PDB entry 8WTJ | electron microscopy, 4.64 A resolution (low resolution: residue-level contacts below are approximate; hydrogen-bond / salt-bridge calls are withheld) | chains A and C of the 4 polymer chains in the assembly

# Chain A (and C)
Name: Spike glycoprotein
Organism: Severe acute respiratory syndrome coronavirus 2
Notes: chain C of this document is another copy of the same molecule, construct and numbering; everything in this record applies to it too
UniProtKB: P0DTC2 (SPIKE_SARS2); aligned to UniProt positions 1-1204 over residues 1-1204 (the alignment contains insertions or deletions, so no single offset holds)
Amino-acid sequence (1317 residues; each row starts with the number of its first residue):
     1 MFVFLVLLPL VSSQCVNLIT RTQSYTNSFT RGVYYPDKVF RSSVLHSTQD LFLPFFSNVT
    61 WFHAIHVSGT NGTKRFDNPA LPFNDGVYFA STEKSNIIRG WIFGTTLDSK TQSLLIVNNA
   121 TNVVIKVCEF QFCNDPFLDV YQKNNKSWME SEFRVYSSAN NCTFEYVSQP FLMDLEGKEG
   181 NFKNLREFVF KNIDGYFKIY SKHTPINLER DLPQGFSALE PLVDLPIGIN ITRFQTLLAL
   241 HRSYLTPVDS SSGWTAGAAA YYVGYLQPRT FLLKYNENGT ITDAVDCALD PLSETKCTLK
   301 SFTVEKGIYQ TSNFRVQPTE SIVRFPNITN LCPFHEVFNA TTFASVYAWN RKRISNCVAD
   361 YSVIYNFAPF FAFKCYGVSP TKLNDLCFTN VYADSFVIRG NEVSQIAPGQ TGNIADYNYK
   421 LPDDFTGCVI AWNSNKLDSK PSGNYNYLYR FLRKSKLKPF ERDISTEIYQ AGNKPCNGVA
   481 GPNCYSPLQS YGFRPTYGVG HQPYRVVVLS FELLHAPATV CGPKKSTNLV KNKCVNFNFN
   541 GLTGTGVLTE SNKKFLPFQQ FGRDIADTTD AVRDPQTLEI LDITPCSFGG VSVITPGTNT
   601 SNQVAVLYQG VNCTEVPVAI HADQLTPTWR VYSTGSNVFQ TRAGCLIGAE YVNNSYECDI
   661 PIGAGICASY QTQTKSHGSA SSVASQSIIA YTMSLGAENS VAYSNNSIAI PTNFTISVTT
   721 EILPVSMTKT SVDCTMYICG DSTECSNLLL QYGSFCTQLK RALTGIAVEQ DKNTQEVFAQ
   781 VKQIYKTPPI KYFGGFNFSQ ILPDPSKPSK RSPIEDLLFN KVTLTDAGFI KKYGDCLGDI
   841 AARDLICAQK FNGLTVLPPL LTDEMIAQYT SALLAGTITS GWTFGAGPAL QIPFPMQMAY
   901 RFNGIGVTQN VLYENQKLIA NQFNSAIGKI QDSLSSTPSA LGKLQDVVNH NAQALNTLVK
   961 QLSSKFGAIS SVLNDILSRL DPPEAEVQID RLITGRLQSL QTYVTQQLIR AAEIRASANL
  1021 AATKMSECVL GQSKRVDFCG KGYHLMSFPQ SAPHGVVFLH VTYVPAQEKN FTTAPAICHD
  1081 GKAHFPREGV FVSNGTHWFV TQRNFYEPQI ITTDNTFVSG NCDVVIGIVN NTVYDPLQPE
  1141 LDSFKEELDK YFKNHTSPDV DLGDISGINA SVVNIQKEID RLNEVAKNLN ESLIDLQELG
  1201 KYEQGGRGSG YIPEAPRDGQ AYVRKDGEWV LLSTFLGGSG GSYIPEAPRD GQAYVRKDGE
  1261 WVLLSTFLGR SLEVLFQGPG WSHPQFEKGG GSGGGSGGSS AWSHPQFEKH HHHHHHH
Unresolved in the structure: 1-13, 67-73, 615-628, 672-685, 823-844, 1137-1317 (chain C: 1-13, 67-73, 615-628, 672-685, 824-844, 1137-1317)
Disulfides: C15-C133, C128-C162, C287-C297, C332-C357, C387-C521, C476-C484, C534-C586, C613-C645, C658-C667, C734-C756, C739-C745, C1028-C1039, C1078-C1122
Differences from the reference sequence: variant I19 (Thr in P0DTC2), S24 (Ala27 in P0DTC2), A80 (Val83 in P0DTC2), D139 (Gly142 in P0DTC2), Q142 (His146 in P0DTC2), E179 (Gln183 in P0DTC2), E209 (Val213 in P0DTC2), V248 (Gly252 in P0DTC2), H335 (Gly339 in P0DTC2), T342 (Arg346 in P0DTC2), I364 (Leu368 in P0DTC2), F367 (Ser371 in P0DTC2), P369 (Ser373 in P0DTC2), F371 (Ser375 in P0DTC2), A372 (Thr376 in P0DTC2), N401 (Asp405 in P0DTC2), S404 (Arg408 in P0DTC2), N413 (Lys417 in P0DTC2), K436 (Asn440 in P0DTC2), P441 (Val445 in P0DTC2), S442 (Gly446 in P0DTC2), L452 (Phe456 in P0DTC2), K456 (Asn460 in P0DTC2), N473 (Ser477 in P0DTC2), K474 (Thr478 in P0DTC2), A480 (Glu484 in P0DTC2), P482 (Phe486 in P0DTC2), S486 (Phe490 in P0DTC2), R494 (Gln498 in P0DTC2), Y497 (Asn501 in P0DTC2), H501 (Tyr505 in P0DTC2), G610 (Asp614 in P0DTC2), Y651 (His655 in P0DTC2), K675 (Asn679 in P0DTC2), H677 (Pro681 in P0DTC2), K760 (Asn764 in P0DTC2), Y792 (Asp796 in P0DTC2), H950 (Gln954 in P0DTC2), K965 (Asn969 in P0DTC2); conflict F451 (Leu455 in P0DTC2), G678 (Arg682 in P0DTC2), S679 (Arg683 in P0DTC2), S681 (Arg685 in P0DTC2), P813 (Phe817 in P0DTC2), T825 (Ala829 in P0DTC2), K832 (Gln836 in P0DTC2), P888 (Ala892 in P0DTC2), P895 (Ala899 in P0DTC2), P938 (Ala942 in P0DTC2); engineered mutation P982 (Lys986 in P0DTC2), P983 (Val987 in P0DTC2)
UniProt features mapped onto this chain:
  - glycosylation (N-linked (GlcNAc...) asparagine): N17 (complex), N122 (hybrid)

# How chain A and chain C interact
Contacting residue pairs (119):
  D37(A) - Q559(C)
  K38(A) - A516(C)
  K38(A) - F558(C)
  K38(A) - Q559(C)
  K38(A) - Q560(C)
  K38(A) - F561(C)
  V39(A) - Q559(C)
  V39(A) - F561(C)
  F40(A) - K554(C)
  F40(A) - F555(C)
  F40(A) - F561(C)
  F40(A) - G562(C)
  F40(A) - R563(C)
  R41(A) - R563(C)
  V44(A) - I565(C)
  Y196(A) - N390(C)
  Y196(A) - Y392(C)
  Y196(A) - E512(C)
  E220(A) - F558(C)
  N278(A) - K554(C)
  M736(A) - R315(C)
  M736(A) - F588(C)
  D741(A) - R315(C)
  D741(A) - T545(C)
  Q751(A) - K965(C)
  Y752(A) - K965(C)
  Y752(A) - F966(C)
  F755(A) - Q961(C)
  F755(A) - S964(C)
  F755(A) - Q998(C)
  R761(A) - Q953(C)
  Q780(A) - D1037(C)
  V781(A) - K1041(C)
  K782(A) - G696(C)
  K782(A) - A697(C)
  Q783(A) - A697(C)
  I784(A) - L695(C)
  I784(A) - G696(C)
  I784(A) - A697(C)
  I784(A) - E698(C)
  I784(A) - N699(C)
  Y785(A) - E698(C)
  Y785(A) - N699(C)
  Y785(A) - V701(C)
  K786(A) - E698(C)
  K786(A) - N699(C)
  K786(A) - S700(C)
  P788(A) - Y703(C)
  I790(A) - Y703(C)
  Y792(A) - Y703(C)
  Y792(A) - N705(C)
  F793(A) - Y703(C)
  K850(A) - F588(C)
  F851(A) - P585(C)
  F851(A) - S587(C)
  F851(A) - F588(C)
  G853(A) - F588(C)
  T855(A) - F588(C)
  P859(A) - A664(C)
  L860(A) - P661(C)
  L860(A) - I662(C)
  L860(A) - G663(C)
  L860(A) - A664(C)
  L860(A) - G665(C)
  T862(A) - A664(C)
  M865(A) - A664(C)
  M865(A) - G665(C)
  M865(A) - L695(C)
  Q868(A) - L695(C)
  Y869(A) - L695(C)
  T879(A) - Y703(C)
  W882(A) - Y1043(C)
  G885(A) - K1041(C)
  P888(A) - P1065(C)
  L890(A) - A709(C)
  L890(A) - P711(C)
  Q891(A) - A702(C)
  Q891(A) - S707(C)
  Q891(A) - I708(C)
  Q891(A) - A709(C)
  Q891(A) - N1070(C)
  I892(A) - I708(C)
  P893(A) - N705(C)
  P893(A) - I708(C)
  M896(A) - I708(C)
  M896(A) - P1075(C)
  Y900(A) - R1103(C)
  N903(A) - R1103(C)
  T908(A) - F1117(C)
  Q909(A) - F1085(C)
  Q909(A) - P1086(C)
  Q909(A) - F1117(C)
  N910(A) - F1085(C)
  N910(A) - F1117(C)
  N910(A) - S1119(C)
  Y913(A) - F1085(C)
  Y913(A) - V1125(C)
  E914(A) - V1124(C)
  N974(A) - T543(C)
  S978(A) - K382(C)
  R979(A) - Y376(C)
  R979(A) - G377(C)
  R979(A) - V378(C)
  R979(A) - K382(C)
  R979(A) - T426(C)
  L980(A) - G377(C)
  D981(A) - V378(C)
  D981(A) - S379(C)
  D981(A) - K382(C)
  E984(A) - G377(C)
  E984(A) - V378(C)
  Q1001(A) - T1002(C)
  L1008(A) - I1009(C)
  T1023(A) - R1035(C)
  S1026(A) - V1036(C)
  E1027(A) - K1034(C)
  E1027(A) - R1035(C)
  E1027(A) - V1036(C)
  R1035(A) - R1035(C)
Other interface residues (no listed pair), chain A (80 interface residues in all): Y35, P221, P226, Y365, G740, S754, N852, P858, L861, E864, A886, A889, A899, Q916, T1005, L1030
Other interface residues (no listed pair), chain C (88 interface residues in all): N473, L513, L556, T568, T584, A643, M693, S694, S704, T957, G967, S999, T1005, G1042, V1064, E1068, T1073, V1090, N1104, I1126

# Summary
The interface between chain A and chain C involves 80 residues on one side and 88 on the other.
Chain A and chain C are both Spike glycoprotein (Severe acute respiratory syndrome coronavirus 2); the
structure, XBB.1.5.70 spike protein in complex with ACE2, was determined by electron microscopy, deposited
together with 8WTD, 8WRM, 8WRO, 8WRH and 8WRL.
